PDB entry 6QOZ | electron microscopy, 3.40 A resolution | chains B and E of the 9 polymer chains in the assembly

== Chain B (and E) ==
Molecule: Cowpea mosaic virus large subunit
From: Cowpea mosaic virus
Notes: chain E of this document is another copy of the same molecule, construct and numbering; everything in this record applies to it too
Reference sequence: P03599 (POL2_CPMVS); residues 1-369 here correspond to UniProt positions 460-828 (UniProt number = residue number + 459)
Chain sequence (369 residues; each row starts with the number of its first residue):
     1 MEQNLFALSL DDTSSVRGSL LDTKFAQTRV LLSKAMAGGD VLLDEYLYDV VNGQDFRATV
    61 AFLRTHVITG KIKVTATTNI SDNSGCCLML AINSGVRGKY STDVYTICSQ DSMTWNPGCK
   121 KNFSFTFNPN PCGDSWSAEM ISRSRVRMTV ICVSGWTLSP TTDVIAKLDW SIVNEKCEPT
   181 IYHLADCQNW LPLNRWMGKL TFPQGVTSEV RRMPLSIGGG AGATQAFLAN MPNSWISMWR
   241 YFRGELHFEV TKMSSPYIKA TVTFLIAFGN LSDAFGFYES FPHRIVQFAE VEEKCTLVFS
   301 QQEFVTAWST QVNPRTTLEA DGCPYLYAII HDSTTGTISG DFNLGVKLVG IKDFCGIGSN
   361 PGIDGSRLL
Unresolved in the structure: 369
Swiss-Prot annotation at these positions:
  - site (Interaction with the viral RNA): Arg-17, Asn-174, Trp-190
  - modified residue: Met-1 (N-acetylmethionine)

== Interface between chain B and chain E ==
Contacting residue pairs (37; chain B residue first):
  Leu-5(B) with Gln-287(E)
  Phe-6(B) with Arg-284(E), hydrogen bond (backbone-side chain); Ile-285(E); Cys-295(E), hydrophobic; Thr-296(E)
  Leu-10(B) with Pro-282(E); His-283(E), hydrogen bond (backbone-backbone); Ile-285(E), hydrophobic
  Asp-11(B) with Pro-282(E); His-283(E), hydrogen bond (backbone-backbone); Arg-284(E); Glu-303(E)
  Asp-12(B) with Pro-282(E)
  Thr-13(B) with Gln-302(E); Glu-303(E)
  Arg-64(B) with Phe-275(E); Ser-280(E); Phe-281(E); Pro-282(E)
  His-66(B) with Ile-266(E), hydrogen bond (side chain-backbone); Phe-281(E); Pro-282(E); Gln-302(E); Glu-303(E); Val-305(E)
  Val-67(B) with Gln-302(E); Phe-304(E); Val-305(E), hydrophobic
  Ser-135(B) with Val-305(E)
  Trp-136(B) with Val-305(E), hydrophobic
  Ser-137(B) with Val-305(E)
  Glu-139(B) with Phe-268(E); Asn-270(E), hydrogen bond
  Arg-143(B) with Asn-270(E); Glu-319(E); Asp-321(E); Gly-322(E)
Interface residues without a listed pair, chain B (16 interface residues in all): Val-60, Met-140
Interface residues without a listed pair, chain E (27 interface residues in all): Ala-267, Val-286, Leu-297, Phe-299, Ser-300, Leu-318, Ala-320

== In short ==
The interface between chain B and chain E involves 16 residues on one side and 27 on the other; the contacts
include 5 hydrogen bonds. Among the polar pairs are Phe-6(B)/Arg-284(E), His-66(B)/Ile-266(E) and
Glu-139(B)/Asn-270(E).
Chain B and chain E are both Cowpea mosaic virus large subunit (Cowpea mosaic virus); the structure, CryoEM
reconstruction of Cowpea Mosaic Virus (CPMV) bound to an Affimer reagent, was determined by electron
microscopy.
